PDB entry 7RLO | electron microscopy, 2.60 A resolution | chains F and H of the 12 polymer chains in the assembly

== Chain F ==
Name: Translation initiation factor eIF-2B subunit delta
Organism: Homo sapiens
UniProt: Q9UI10 (EI2BD_HUMAN); numbering as in UniProt (aligned over 1-523)
Sequence (523 residues; row label = number of the first residue in the row):
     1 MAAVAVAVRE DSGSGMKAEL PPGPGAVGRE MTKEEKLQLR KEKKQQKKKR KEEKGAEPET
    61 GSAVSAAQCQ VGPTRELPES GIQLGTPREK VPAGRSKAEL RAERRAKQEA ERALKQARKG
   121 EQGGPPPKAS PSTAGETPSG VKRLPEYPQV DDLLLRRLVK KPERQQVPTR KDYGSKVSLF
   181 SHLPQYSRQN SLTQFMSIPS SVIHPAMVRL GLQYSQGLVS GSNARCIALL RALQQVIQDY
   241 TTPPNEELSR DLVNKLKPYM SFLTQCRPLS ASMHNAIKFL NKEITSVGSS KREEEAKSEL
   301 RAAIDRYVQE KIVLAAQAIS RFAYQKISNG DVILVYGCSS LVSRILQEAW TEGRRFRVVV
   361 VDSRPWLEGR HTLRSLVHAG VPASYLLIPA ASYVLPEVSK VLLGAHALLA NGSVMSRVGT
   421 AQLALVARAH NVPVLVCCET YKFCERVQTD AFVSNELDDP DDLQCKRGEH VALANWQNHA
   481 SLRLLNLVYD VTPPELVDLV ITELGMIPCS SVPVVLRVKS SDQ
Not modelled in the structure: 1-166, 520-523
Swiss-Prot annotation at these positions:
  - region: R170 to L179 (May bind the chemical integrated stress response (ISR) inhibitor ISRIB)
  - modified residue: A2 (N-acetylalanine), S12 (Phosphoserine), T86 (Phosphothreonine), S130 (Phosphoserine)

== Chain H ==
Name: Translation initiation factor eIF-2B subunit alpha
Organism: Homo sapiens
UniProt: Q14232 (EI2BA_HUMAN); residues 1-305 here = UniProt positions 1-305
Sequence (305 residues; each row starts with the number of its first residue):
     1 MDDKELIEYF KSQMKEDPDM ASAVAAIRTL LEFLKRDKGE TIQGLRANLT SAIETLCGVD
    61 SSVAVSSGGE LFLRFISLAS LEYSDYSKCK KIMIERGELF LRRISLSRNK IADLCHTFIK
   121 DGATILTHAY SRVVLRVLEA AVAAKKRFSV YVTESQPDLS GKKMAKALCH LNVPVTVVLD
   181 AAVGYIMEKA DLVIVGAEGV VENGGIINKI GTNQMAVCAK AQNKPFYVVA ESFKFVRLFP
   241 LNQQDVPDKF KYKADTLKVA QTGQDLKEEH PWVDYTAPSL ITLLFTDLGV LTPSAVSDEL
   301 IKLYL
Not modelled in the structure: 1-4, 253-269

== Interface between chain F and chain H ==
Pairs across the interface - 23 pairs, chain F then chain H:
  K326(F) - F239(H)  hydrogen bond (side chain-backbone)
  K326(F) - D245(H)  salt bridge
  K400(F) - L241(H)
  P433(F) - L241(H)  hydrophobic
  L435(F) - L241(H)  hydrophobic
  D498(F) - F239(H)
  L499(F) - F239(H)  hydrophobic
  L499(F) - L241(H)  hydrophobic
  M506(F) - E202(H)
  M506(F) - F239(H)
  I507(F) - F239(H)
  I507(F) - I301(H)  hydrophobic
  P508(F) - E202(H)
  P508(F) - N203(H)
  P508(F) - F239(H)
  P508(F) - S297(H)
  S510(F) - S294(H)
  S511(F) - S297(H)  hydrogen bond
  S511(F) - I301(H)
  V514(F) - D298(H)
  R517(F) - D298(H)  salt bridge
  R517(F) - K302(H)
  V518(F) - Y304(H)
Interface residues without a listed pair, chain F (15 interface residues in all): L504
Interface residues without a listed pair, chain H (13 interface residues in all): R237, P240

== In short ==
Chain F and chain H form an interface of 15 and 13 residues respectively; the contacts include 2 hydrogen
bonds and 2 salt bridges. Polar contacts include K326(F)-D245(H), R517(F)-D298(H) and K326(F)-F239(H).
Here chain F is Translation initiation factor eIF-2B subunit delta and chain H is Translation initiation
factor eIF-2B subunit alpha, both from Homo sapiens. Entry 7RLO (Structure of the human eukaryotic translation
initiation factor 2B (eIF2B) in complex with a viral protein ...) was determined by electron microscopy.
